PDB entry 1LD3 | X-ray diffraction, 2.60 A resolution | chain A

# Chain A
Name: Ferrochelatase
Organism: Bacillus subtilis
Notes: EC 4.99.1.1
UniProt: P32396 (HEMH_BACSU); residue numbers follow UniProt; this construct covers 1-310
Amino-acid sequence (310 residues; each row starts with the number of its first residue):
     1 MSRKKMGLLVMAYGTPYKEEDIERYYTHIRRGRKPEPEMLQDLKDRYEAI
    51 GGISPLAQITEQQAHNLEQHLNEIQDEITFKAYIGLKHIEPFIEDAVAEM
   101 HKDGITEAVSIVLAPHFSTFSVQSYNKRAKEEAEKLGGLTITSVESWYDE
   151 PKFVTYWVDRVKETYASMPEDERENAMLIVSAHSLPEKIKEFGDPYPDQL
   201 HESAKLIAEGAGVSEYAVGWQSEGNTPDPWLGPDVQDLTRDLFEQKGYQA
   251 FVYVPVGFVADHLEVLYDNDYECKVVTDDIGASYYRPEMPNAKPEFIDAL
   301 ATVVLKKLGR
Not modelled in the structure: 1
Metal / ion sites: Zn2+: His183, Glu264
Swiss-Prot annotation at these positions:
  - binding site (Fe-coproporphyrin III): Tyr13, Arg30, Arg46, Tyr47, Ser54, Tyr125
  - binding site (N-methylmesoporphyrin): Tyr13, Arg31 to Arg33, His183, Lys188
  - binding site (Mg(2+)): Glu20, Arg46, Asp268, Glu272
  - binding site (Fe(2+)): His183, Glu264
  - mutagenesis: Tyr13 (Y13F: No change in activity; Y13M: Changes the metal specificity of the enzyme ...), Lys87 (K87A: Retains 92% of activity), His88 (H88A: Retains 5% of activity), His183 (H183A/C: Loss of activity), Glu264 (E264Q: Retains 21% of activity; E264V: Retains less than 1% of activity), Glu272 (E272S: Abolishes the effect of Mg(2+))
From the paper describing this entry:
  - Zn2+ coordination: His183, Glu264
  - conformationally variable residues (loop rearrangement, side-chain flip): Pro16 to Pro55, Glu264
  - binding site for Zn2+: Tyr13, Ser222
  - mutagenesis - E272S: abolished catalytic activity on Mg2+

# Summary
His183 and Glu264 coordinate Zn2+. Curated annotation (UniProt) lists 6 Fe-coproporphyrin III-binding
residues, 6 N-methylmesoporphyrin-binding residues, 4 Mg2+-binding residues and Fe2+-binding residues His183
and Glu264. The paper reports a binding site for Zn2+ at Tyr13 and Ser222; E272S abolishes catalytic activity
on Mg2+.
Chain A is Ferrochelatase (Bacillus subtilis); the structure, Crystal Structure of B. subilis ferrochelatase
with Zn(2+) bound at the active site, was determined by X-ray diffraction, deposited together with 1N0I.
